Entry 7XQ8 (electron microscopy, 3.30 A resolution); this record covers chains C and B of the 6 polymer chains in the assembly.

== Chain C ==
Protein: Chimera of Heavy chain of VRC01 antibody Fab and Isoform 2 of Immunoglobulin heavy constant mu
Organism: Homo sapiens
Reference sequence: P01871-2 (IGHM-2_HUMAN); residues 124-597 here correspond to UniProt positions 1-474 (UniProt number = residue number - 123)
Amino-acid sequence (614 residues; row label = number of the first residue in the row; a row labelled like 92A-92C holds insertion residues (92A, then the next letters in order); numbers below 1 keep their minus sign (Met-8 is residue -8)):
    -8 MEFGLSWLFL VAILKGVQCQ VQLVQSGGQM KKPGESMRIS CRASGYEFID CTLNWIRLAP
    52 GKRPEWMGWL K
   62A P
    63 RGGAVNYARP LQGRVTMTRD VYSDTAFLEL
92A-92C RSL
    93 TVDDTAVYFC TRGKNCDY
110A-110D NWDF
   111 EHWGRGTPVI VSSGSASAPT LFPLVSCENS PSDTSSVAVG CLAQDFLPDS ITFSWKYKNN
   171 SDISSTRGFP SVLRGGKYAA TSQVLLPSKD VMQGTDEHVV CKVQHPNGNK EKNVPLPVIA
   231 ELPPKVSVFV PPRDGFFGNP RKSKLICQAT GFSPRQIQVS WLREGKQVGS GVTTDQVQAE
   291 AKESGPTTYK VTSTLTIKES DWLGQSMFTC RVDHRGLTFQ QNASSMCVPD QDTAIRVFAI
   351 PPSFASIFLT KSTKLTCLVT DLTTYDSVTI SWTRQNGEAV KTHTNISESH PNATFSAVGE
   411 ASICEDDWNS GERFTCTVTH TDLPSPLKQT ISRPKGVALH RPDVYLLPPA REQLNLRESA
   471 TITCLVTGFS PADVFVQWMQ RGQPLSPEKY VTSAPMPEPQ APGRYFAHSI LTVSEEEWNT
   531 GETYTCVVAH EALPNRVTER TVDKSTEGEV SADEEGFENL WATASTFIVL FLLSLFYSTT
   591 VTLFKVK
Not modelled in the structure: -8 to 10
Disulfide bonds: Cys257-Cys320, Cys367-Cys426, Cys474-Cys536
Covalently attached groups: N-acetylglucosamine (NAG) linked to Asn332, Asn395, Asn402

== Chain B ==
Protein: B-cell antigen receptor complex-associated protein beta chain
Organism: Homo sapiens
Reference sequence: P40259 (CD79B_HUMAN); numbering as in UniProt (aligned over 1-229)
Amino-acid sequence (260 residues; each row starts with the number of its first residue):
     1 MARLALSPVP SHWMVALLLL LSAEPVPAAR SEDRYRNPKG SACSRIWQSP RFIARKRGFT
    61 VKMHCYMNSA SGNVSWLWKQ EMDENPQQLK LEKGRMEESQ NESLATLTIQ GIRFEDNGIY
   121 FCQQKCNNTS EVYQGCGTEL RVMGFSTLAQ LKQRNTLKDG IIMIQTLLII LFIIVPIFLL
   181 LDKDDSKAGM EEDHTYEGLD IDQTATYEDI VTLRTGEVKW SVGEHPGQEA AAWSHPQFEK
   241 GGGSGGGSGG SAWSHPQFEK
Not modelled in the structure: 1-41, 182-260
Differences from the reference sequence: expression tag (230-260)
Disulfide bonds: Cys43-Cys126, Cys65-Cys122
Covalently attached groups: N-acetylglucosamine (NAG) linked to Asn73, Asn101

== How chain C and chain B interact ==
Contacting residue pairs (13; chain C residue first):
  Glu564(C) - Lys56(B)
  Glu564(C) - Phe145(B)
  Glu564(C) - Ser146(B)
  Phe567(C) - Ser146(B)
  Glu568(C) - Ser146(B)
  Glu568(C) - Gln150(B)  hydrogen bond
  Trp571(C) - Arg154(B)
  Trp571(C) - Leu157(B)  hydrophobic
  Ser575(C) - Leu157(B)
  Leu582(C) - Leu168(B)  hydrophobic
  Phe586(C) - Leu168(B)  hydrophobic
  Thr589(C) - Phe172(B)
  Leu593(C) - Leu179(B)  hydrophobic
Also at the interface, not in a pair above, chain C (13 interface residues in all): Glu559, Ser561, Asp563, Ile578
Also at the interface, not in a pair above, chain B (14 interface residues in all): Phe59, Gln153, Lys158, Ile161, Ile164

== Overview ==
Chain C and chain B form an interface of 13 and 14 residues respectively; the contacts include 1 hydrogen
bond. The hydrogen-bonded pair is Glu568(C)-Gln150(B). N-acetylglucosamine is covalently linked to Asn332(C),
Asn395(C) and Asn402(C). Covalently linked N-acetylglucosamine: at Asn73(B) and Asn101(B).
Here chain C is Chimera of Heavy chain of VRC01 antibody Fab and Isoform 2 of Immunoglobulin heavy constant mu
and chain B is B-cell antigen receptor complex-associated protein beta chain, both from Homo sapiens. Entry
7XQ8 (Structure of human B-cell antigen receptor of the IgM isotype) was determined by electron microscopy.
